PDB entry 8TKC | electron microscopy, 3.10 A resolution | chains B and D of the 12 polymer chains in the assembly

# Chain B (and D)
Name: BG505 DS-SOSIP Transmembrane protein gp41
Organism: Human immunodeficiency virus 1
Notes: chain D of this document is another copy of the same molecule, construct and numbering; everything in this record applies to it too
Reference sequence: Q2N0S5 (Q2N0S5_9HIV1); residues 512-664 here correspond to UniProt positions 509-661 (UniProt number = residue number - 3)
Sequence (153 residues; row label = number of the first residue in the row):
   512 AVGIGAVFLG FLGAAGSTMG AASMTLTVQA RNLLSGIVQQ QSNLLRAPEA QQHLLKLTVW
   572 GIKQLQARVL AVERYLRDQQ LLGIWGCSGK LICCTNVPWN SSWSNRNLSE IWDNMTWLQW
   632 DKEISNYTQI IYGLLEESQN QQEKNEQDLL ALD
Not modelled in the structure: 547-568, 664
Disulfides: Cys598-Cys604
Construct notes: engineered mutation Pro559 (Ile556 in Q2N0S5), Cys605 (Thr602 in Q2N0S5)

# Chain B / chain D interface
Residue-residue contacts (20):
  Ile573(B) - Ile573(D)  hydrophobic
  Leu576(B) - Leu576(D)  hydrophobic
  Gln577(B) - Leu576(D)
  Gln577(B) - Arg579(D)
  Val580(B) - Leu576(D)  hydrophobic
  Val580(B) - Arg579(D)
  Glu584(B) - Arg579(D)  salt bridge
  Leu587(B) - Leu545(D)
  Leu587(B) - Val583(D)  hydrophobic
  Leu587(B) - Leu587(D)  hydrophobic
  Arg588(B) - Leu545(D)
  Gln591(B) - Ala541(D)  hydrogen bond (side chain-backbone)
  Gln591(B) - Leu545(D)
  Gln591(B) - Tyr586(D)
  Ile595(B) - Arg542(D)
  Glu647(B) - Arg542(D)  salt bridge
  Glu654(B) - Lys601(D)
  Glu654(B) - Leu602(D)  hydrogen bond (side chain-backbone)
  Glu654(B) - Ile603(D)
  Gln658(B) - Ile603(D)
Also at the interface, not in a pair above, chain B (17 interface residues in all): Leu581, Val583, Gly594, Asn651, Leu661
Also at the interface, not in a pair above, chain D (17 interface residues in all): Met535, Thr538, Val580, Gly600, Cys605

# Overview
The chain B/chain D interface involves 17 residues from each chain; the contacts include 2 hydrogen bonds and
2 salt bridges. Polar pairs include Glu584(B)-Arg579(D), Glu647(B)-Arg542(D) and Gln591(B)-Ala541(D).
Both chains are BG505 DS-SOSIP Transmembrane protein gp41 (Human immunodeficiency virus 1). Entry 8TKC
(CRYO-EM STRUCTURE OF HIV-1 BG505DS-SOSIP.664 ENV TRIMER BOUND TO DJ85-b.01 FAB) was determined by electron
microscopy, deposited together with 8TDX, 8TE7, 8TJR, 8TJS, 8TL2, 8TL4 and 5 further entries.
